PDB entry 2H06 | X-ray diffraction, 2.20 A resolution | chains A and B

[Chain A (and B)]
Name: Ribose-phosphate pyrophosphokinase I
Source organism: Homo sapiens
Notes: EC 2.7.6.1; chain B of this document is another copy of the same molecule, construct and numbering; everything in this record applies to it too
UniProt: P60891 (PRPS1_HUMAN); residues 1-318 here correspond to UniProt positions 0-317 (UniProt number = residue number - 1)
Chain sequence (326 residues; row label = number of the first residue in the row):
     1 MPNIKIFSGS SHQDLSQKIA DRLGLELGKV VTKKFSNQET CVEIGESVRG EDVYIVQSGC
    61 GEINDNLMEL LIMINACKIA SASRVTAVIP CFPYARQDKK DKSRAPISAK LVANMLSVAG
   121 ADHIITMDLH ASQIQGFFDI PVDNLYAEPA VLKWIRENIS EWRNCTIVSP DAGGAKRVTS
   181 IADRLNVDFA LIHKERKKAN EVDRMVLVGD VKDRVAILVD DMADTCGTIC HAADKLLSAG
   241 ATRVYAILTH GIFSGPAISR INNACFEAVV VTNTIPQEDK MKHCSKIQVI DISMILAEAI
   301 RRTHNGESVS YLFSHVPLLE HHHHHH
Disordered / not traced: 1-2, 197-202, 314-326 (chain B: 1-2, 196-202, 318-326)
Differences from the reference sequence: expression tag (319-326)
What the authors report for this chain:
  - binding site for sulfate ion: S47, R49, K100, D101, K102, R104, S132, Q135, N144, Y146, D224, T225, C226, G227, T228, S308, S310
  - conformationally variable residues (order/disorder transition, side-chain flip): R96, R196 to V202
  - allosteric site: S47, R49, K100, D101, K102, R104, S132, Q135, N144, Y146, S308, S310
  - mutagenesis - S132A: decreased catalytic activity on low concentration of phosphate (5 mM)
  - mutagenesis - S132A: unchanged catalytic activity on high concen-tration of phosphate (50 mM)
  - mutagenesis - S132F, N144H, Y146F: unchanged catalytic activity on phosphate
  - mutagenesis - Y146M: decreased catalytic activity on phosphate
  - disease-associated variants - N114S, D183H, A190V, H193Q: increased catalytic activity (citing earlier work)
  - self-association interface (contacts with another copy of this molecule): N114, D183, H193
  - catalytic residues: R196 (proposed by the authors, not directly observed)

[Chain A / chain B interface]
Residue-residue contacts (54):
  D98(A) - Q133(B)  hydrogen bond
  K99(A) - S132(B)
  K99(A) - Q133(B)
  K100(A) - Q135(B)  hydrogen bond
  K100(A) - V142(B)  hydrogen bond (side chain-backbone)
  K102(A) - Y146(B)  hydrogen bond (backbone-side chain)
  K102(A) - R184(B)
  K102(A) - F313(B)
  R104(A) - S310(B)
  I107(A) - Q135(B)
  I107(A) - G136(B)
  K110(A) - G136(B)
  K110(A) - D139(B)  salt bridge
  N114(A) - D139(B)  hydrogen bond
  A131(A) - Q133(B)
  S132(A) - K99(B)
  Q133(A) - D98(B)  hydrogen bond
  Q133(A) - K99(B)
  Q133(A) - A131(B)
  Q133(A) - Q133(B)
  Q133(A) - F137(B)
  Q135(A) - K100(B)  hydrogen bond
  Q135(A) - I107(B)
  G136(A) - I107(B)
  G136(A) - K110(B)  hydrogen bond (backbone-side chain)
  G136(A) - F137(B)
  F137(A) - Q133(B)
  F137(A) - G136(B)
  F137(A) - F137(B)  hydrophobic
  F138(A) - K110(B)  hydrogen bond (backbone-side chain)
  D139(A) - K110(B)  salt bridge
  D139(A) - N114(B)  hydrogen bond
  V142(A) - K100(B)  hydrogen bond (backbone-side chain)
  Y146(A) - K102(B)
  A172(A) - A175(B)
  A172(A) - T179(B)
  G173(A) - K176(B)
  A175(A) - A172(B)
  K176(A) - K99(B)
  T179(A) - H193(B)
  D183(A) - H193(B)  salt bridge
  D183(A) - E195(B)
  F189(A) - H193(B)
  F189(A) - V206(B)  hydrophobic
  F189(A) - V208(B)  hydrophobic
  L191(A) - L191(B)  hydrophobic
  H193(A) - T179(B)
  H193(A) - D183(B)  salt bridge
  E195(A) - D183(B)
  R196(A) - D183(B)  hydrogen bond (backbone-side chain)
  V208(A) - F189(B)  hydrophobic
  V208(A) - V208(B)  hydrophobic
  V208(A) - G209(B)
  S310(A) - R104(B)  hydrogen bond
Other interface residues (no listed pair), chain A (38 interface residues in all): D101, E148, R184, K194, V206, G209, F313
Other interface residues (no listed pair), chain B (34 interface residues in all): F138, K194

[In short]
38 residues of chain A face 34 of chain B across their interface; the contacts include 13 hydrogen bonds and 4
salt bridges. Among the polar pairs are K110(A)-D139(B), D183(A)-H193(B) and D98(A)-Q133(B). From the paper:
the catalytic residue R196(A); N114S, D183H and A190V of chain A, among others, increase catalytic activity; 9
substitutions were tested in all.
Both chains are Ribose-phosphate pyrophosphokinase I (Homo sapiens). Entry 2H06 (Crystal structure of human
phosphoribosyl pyrophosphate synthetase 1) was determined by X-ray diffraction together with 2H07, 2H08 and
2HCR from the same study.
